Entry 7KL0 (X-ray diffraction, 2.40 A resolution); this record covers chains A and C.

Chain A:
Name: Calcium/calmodulin-dependent protein kinase type II subunit alpha
Organism: Homo sapiens
Notes: EC 2.7.11.17
UniProtKB: Q9UQM7 (KCC2A_HUMAN); residue numbers follow UniProt; this construct covers 7-274
Chain sequence (268 residues; numbered 7 to 274; the number before each row is that of its first residue):
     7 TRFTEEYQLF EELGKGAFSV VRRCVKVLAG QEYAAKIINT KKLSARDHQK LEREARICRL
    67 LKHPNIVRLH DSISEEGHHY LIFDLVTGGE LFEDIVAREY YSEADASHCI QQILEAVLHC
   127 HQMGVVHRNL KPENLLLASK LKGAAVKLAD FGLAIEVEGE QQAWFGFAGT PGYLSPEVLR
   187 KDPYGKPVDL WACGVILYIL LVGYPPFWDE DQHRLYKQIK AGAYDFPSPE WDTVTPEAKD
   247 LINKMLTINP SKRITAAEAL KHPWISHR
Construct notes: engineered mutation Asn-135 (Asp in Q9UQM7), Lys-223 (Gln in Q9UQM7)
Residues lining bound ligands: UZD (methyl 6-O-(heptylcarbamoyl)-beta-L-altropyranoside): Leu-19, Val-27, Ala-40, Lys-42, Glu-60, Val-73, Phe-89, Asp-90, Leu-91, Val-92, Gly-95, Glu-96, Leu-142, Asp-156
Swiss-Prot annotation at these positions:
  - binding site (ATP): Leu-19 to Val-27, Lys-42
  - modified residue: Tyr-13 (Phosphotyrosine), Ser-257 (Phosphoserine)
  - natural variant: Phe-98 (F98S: In MRD53), Glu-109 (E109D: In MRD53), Ala-112 (A112V: In MRD53; uncertain significance), Pro-138 (P138A: In MRD53; uncertain significance), Glu-183 (E183V: In MRD53), Pro-212 (P212L: In MRD53; uncertain significance; P212Q: In MRD53), Pro-235 (P235L: In MRD53; uncertain significance)
  - mutagenesis: Lys-42 (K42R: No effect on protein stability or degradation. No effect on neuronal migration; when associated with P-286)
What the authors report for this chain:
  - mutagenesis - E96K (7- to 65-fold), E96K/E99K (75- to 140-fold), E99K (7- to 65-fold): decreased binding to GluA1 P828R
  - mutagenesis - I205K, W214A (60-fold), E236K (21-fold): decreased binding to CaMKIIN
  - specificity-determining residues: Trp-214, Glu-236 (by similarity / conservation)
  - mutagenesis - E96K/E99K (Tm change 1 degC): decreased stability in response to GluN2B
  - mutagenesis - E96K/E99K (Tm change 1 degC): decreased stability with Glutamate receptor ionotropic, NMDA 2B (chain C)

Chain C:
Name: Glutamate receptor ionotropic, NMDA 2B
UniProtKB: Q13224 (NMDE2_HUMAN); residue numbers follow UniProt; this construct covers 1289-1310
Chain sequence (22 residues; row label = number of the first residue in the row):
  1289 KAQKKNRNKL RRQHDYDTFV DL
Disordered / not traced: 1289-1294, 1307-1310
Construct notes: engineered mutation Asp-1303 (Ser in Q13224)
Swiss-Prot annotation at these positions:
  - region: Lys-1292 to His-1302, Tyr-1304 (Interaction with DAPK1)
What the authors report for this chain:
  - mutagenesis - S1303D (5-fold): decreased binding to Calcium/calmodulin-dependent protein kinase type II subunit alpha (chain A)

Interface between chain A and chain C:
Pairs across the interface (42; chain A residue first):
  Lys-56(A) / Asp-1305(C)  salt bridge
  Glu-96(A) / Arg-1300(C)  salt bridge
  Phe-98(A) / Leu-1298(C)  hydrophobic
  Phe-98(A) / Arg-1299(C)
  Phe-98(A) / Arg-1300(C)
  Glu-99(A) / Arg-1300(C)  salt bridge
  Ile-101(A) / Leu-1298(C)  hydrophobic
  Val-102(A) / Leu-1298(C)  hydrophobic
  Asn-135(A) / Asp-1303(C)  hydrogen bond
  Lys-137(A) / Gln-1301(C)  hydrogen bond (side chain-backbone)
  Lys-137(A) / Asp-1303(C)  salt bridge
  Glu-139(A) / Arg-1300(C)
  Glu-139(A) / Gln-1301(C)  hydrogen bond (side chain-backbone)
  Leu-159(A) / Tyr-1304(C)
  Leu-159(A) / Asp-1305(C)
  Phe-173(A) / Asp-1305(C)
  Phe-173(A) / Thr-1306(C)  hydrogen bond (backbone-backbone)
  Ala-174(A) / Tyr-1304(C)
  Gly-175(A) / Asp-1303(C)
  Gly-175(A) / Tyr-1304(C)  hydrogen bond (backbone-backbone)
  Thr-176(A) / Gln-1301(C)
  Thr-176(A) / His-1302(C)
  Thr-176(A) / Asp-1303(C)
  Pro-177(A) / Gln-1301(C)
  Pro-177(A) / His-1302(C)
  Pro-177(A) / Tyr-1304(C)  hydrophobic
  Gly-178(A) / Gln-1301(C)  hydrogen bond (backbone-side chain)
  Tyr-179(A) / Gln-1301(C)
  Ile-205(A) / Leu-1298(C)  hydrophobic
  Gly-209(A) / Leu-1298(C)
  Tyr-210(A) / Asn-1296(C)
  Pro-211(A) / Asn-1296(C)  hydrogen bond (backbone-side chain)
  Pro-211(A) / Lys-1297(C)
  Pro-211(A) / Leu-1298(C)
  Pro-212(A) / Asn-1296(C)
  Trp-214(A) / Arg-1295(C)
  Trp-214(A) / Asn-1296(C)
  Gln-218(A) / Tyr-1304(C)  hydrogen bond
  Tyr-222(A) / Tyr-1304(C)
  Pro-233(A) / Arg-1295(C)
  Ser-234(A) / Arg-1295(C)
  Glu-236(A) / Arg-1295(C)  salt bridge
Other interface residues (no listed pair), chain A (30 interface residues in all): Asn-140, Phe-213
From the paper, about this interface:
  - hot spots on chain A (mutagenesis) - E99K (7- to 65-fold), W214A (4-fold): decreased binding to Glutamate receptor ionotropic, NMDA 2B (chain C)
  - hot spots on chain A (mutagenesis) - I205K: decreased binding to GluN2B

Overview:
Chain A and chain C form an interface of 30 and 12 residues respectively; the contacts include 8 hydrogen
bonds and 5 salt bridges. Among the polar pairs are Lys-56(A)/Asp-1305(C), Glu-96(A)/Arg-1300(C) and
Glu-99(A)/Arg-1300(C). The paper reports that E96K, E96K/E99K and E99K of chain A reduce binding to GluA1
P828R; specificity determinants Trp-214(A) and Glu-236(A); 7 substitutions were tested in all.
Here chain A is Calcium/calmodulin-dependent protein kinase type II subunit alpha (Homo sapiens) and chain C
is Glutamate receptor ionotropic, NMDA 2B. Entry 7KL0 (Cocrystal structure of human CaMKII-alpha
(CAMK2A)kinase domain and GluN2B(S1303D)) was determined by X-ray diffraction together with 6X5G, 6X5Q, 7KL1,
7UIQ, 7UIR, 7UIS and 5 further entries from the same study.
